Entry 4NWX (X-ray diffraction, 2.01 A resolution); this record covers chain A.

[Chain A]
Name: 2,3-bisphosphoglycerate-independent phosphoglycerate mutase
From: Staphylococcus aureus subsp. aureus
Notes: EC 5.4.2.12
UniProt: Q2G029 (Q2G029_STAA8); residue numbers follow UniProt; this construct covers 1-505
Chain sequence (513 residues; each row starts with the number of its first residue; numbers below 1 keep their minus sign (His-7 is residue -7)):
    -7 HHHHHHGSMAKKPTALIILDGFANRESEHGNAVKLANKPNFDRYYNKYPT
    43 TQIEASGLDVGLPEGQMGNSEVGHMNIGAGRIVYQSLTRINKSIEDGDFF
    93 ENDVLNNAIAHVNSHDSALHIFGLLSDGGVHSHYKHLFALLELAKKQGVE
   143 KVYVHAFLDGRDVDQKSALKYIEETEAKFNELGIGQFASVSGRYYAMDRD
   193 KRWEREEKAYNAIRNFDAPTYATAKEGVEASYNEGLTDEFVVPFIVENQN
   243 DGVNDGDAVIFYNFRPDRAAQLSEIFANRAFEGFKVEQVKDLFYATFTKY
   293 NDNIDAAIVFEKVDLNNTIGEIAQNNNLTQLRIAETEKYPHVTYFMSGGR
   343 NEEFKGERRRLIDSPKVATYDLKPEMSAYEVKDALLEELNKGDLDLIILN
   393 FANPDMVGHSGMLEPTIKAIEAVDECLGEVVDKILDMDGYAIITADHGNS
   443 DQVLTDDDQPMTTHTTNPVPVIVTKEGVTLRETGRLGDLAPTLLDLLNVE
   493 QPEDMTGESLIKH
Unresolved in the structure: -7 to 2
Sequence notes: expression tag (-7 to 0)
Ion coordination: Mn2+ site 1: Asp12, Ser62, Asp438, His439; Mn2+ site 2: Asp397, His401, His456
Small-molecule neighbours: 2-phosphoglyceric acid (2PG): Val122, His123, Arg153, Asp154, Arg185, Arg191, Arg257, Arg260

[In short]
Bound to chain A: 2-phosphoglyceric acid. Asp12, Ser62, Asp438 and His439 coordinate Mn2+ site 1. The Mn2+
site 2 is built by Asp397, His401 and His456.
Chain A is 2,3-bisphosphoglycerate-independent phosphoglycerate mutase (Staphylococcus aureus subsp. aureus);
the structure, Crystal structure of phosphoglycerate mutase from Staphylococcus aureus in 2-phosphoglyceric
acid bound form, was determined by X-ray diffraction (same publication as 4NWJ and 4MY4).
